PDB entry 6MYD | X-ray diffraction, 1.40 A resolution | chains A and B

== Chain A ==
Name: TNF receptor-associated factor 6
Organism: Danio rerio
Notes: EC 2.3.2.27
Reference sequence: Q6IWL4 (TRAF6_DANRE); numbering as in UniProt (aligned over 370-525)
Sequence (157 residues; each row starts with the number of its first residue):
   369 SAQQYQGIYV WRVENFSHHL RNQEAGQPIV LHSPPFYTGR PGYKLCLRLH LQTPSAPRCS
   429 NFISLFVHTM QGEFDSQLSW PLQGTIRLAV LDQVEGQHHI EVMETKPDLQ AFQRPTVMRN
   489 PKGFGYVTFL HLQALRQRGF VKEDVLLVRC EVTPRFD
Unresolved in the structure: 524-525
Construct notes: expression tag (369)
UniProt features mapped onto this chain:
  - binding site (substrate): Pro489 to Thr496
What the authors report for this chain:
  - conformationally variable residues (side-chain flip): Arg487

== Chain B ==
Name: STING CTT, Transmembrane protein 173
Reference sequence: E7F4N7 (E7F4N7_DANRE); residues 377-384 here correspond to UniProt positions 381-388 (UniProt number = residue number + 4)
Sequence (8 residues; each row starts with the number of its first residue):
   377 EPVETTDY
What the authors report for this chain:
  - mutagenesis - E380A: abolished signaling

== Chain A / chain B interface ==
Residue-residue contacts (28):
  His400(A) - Asp383(B)  salt bridge
  Arg416(A) - Thr381(B)  hydrogen bond
  Arg416(A) - Asp383(B)  salt bridge
  Phe434(A) - Thr381(B)
  Met471(A) - Pro378(B)  hydrophobic
  Leu477(A) - Glu380(B)
  Gln478(A) - Glu380(B)  hydrogen bond (backbone-side chain)
  Ala479(A) - Glu380(B)  hydrogen bond (backbone-side chain)
  Arg487(A) - Asp383(B)  salt bridge
  Pro489(A) - Thr381(B)
  Pro489(A) - Thr382(B)
  Pro489(A) - Asp383(B)  hydrogen bond (backbone-backbone)
  Lys490(A) - Glu380(B)
  Lys490(A) - Thr381(B)
  Lys490(A) - Thr382(B)
  Gly491(A) - Val379(B)
  Gly491(A) - Glu380(B)
  Gly491(A) - Thr381(B)  hydrogen bond (backbone-backbone)
  Phe492(A) - Pro378(B)  hydrophobic
  Phe492(A) - Val379(B)
  Phe492(A) - Glu380(B)
  Gly493(A) - Pro378(B)
  Gly493(A) - Val379(B)  hydrogen bond (backbone-backbone)
  Tyr494(A) - Glu377(B)
  Tyr494(A) - Pro378(B)
  Val495(A) - Glu377(B)  hydrogen bond (backbone-side chain)
  Val495(A) - Val379(B)  hydrophobic
  Thr496(A) - Glu377(B)  hydrogen bond (backbone-side chain)
Other interface residues (no listed pair), chain A (18 interface residues in all): His436, Phe497
Other interface residues (no listed pair), chain B (8 interface residues in all): Tyr384
Interface features reported in the paper:
  - specific contacts: Met471(A)-Pro378(B) (hydrophobic contact), Gln478(A)-Glu380(B) (backbone contact), Ala479(A)-Glu380(B) (backbone contact), Arg487(A)-Asp383(B) (hydrogen bond), Phe492(A)-Pro378(B) (hydrophobic contact), Tyr494(A)-Pro378(B) (hydrophobic contact)

== In short ==
18 residues of chain A and 8 residues of chain B are in contact; the contacts include 8 hydrogen bonds and 3
salt bridges. Polar pairs include His400(A)-Asp383(B), Arg416(A)-Asp383(B) and Arg487(A)-Asp383(B). The
authors report hydrophobic contacts between Met471(A) and Pro378(B), Phe492(A) and Pro378(B) and Tyr494(A) and
Pro378(B); backbone contacts between Gln478(A) and Glu380(B) and Ala479(A) and Glu380(B); a hydrogen bond
between Arg487(A) and Asp383(B). From the paper: E380A of chain B abolishes signaling; conformational
variability at Arg487(A).
Chain A is TNF receptor-associated factor 6 (Danio rerio) and chain B is STING CTT, Transmembrane protein 173;
the structure, Structure of zebrafish TRAF6 in complex with STING CTT, was determined by X-ray diffraction.
